5LDF - chains A and G of the 24 polymer chains in the assembly; structure by electron microscopy, 6.20 A resolution (low resolution: residue-level contacts below are approximate; hydrogen-bond / salt-bridge calls are withheld).

# Chain A (and G)
Protein: Glutamine synthetase
Source organism: Salmonella typhi
Notes: EC 6.3.1.2; engineered mutation(s): Deletion of residues 1-2; chain G of this document is another copy of the same molecule, construct and numbering; everything in this record applies to it too
UniProt: P0A1P7 (GLNA_SALTI); residues 3-468 here correspond to UniProt positions 4-469 (UniProt number = residue number + 1)
Sequence (466 residues; each row starts with the number of its first residue):
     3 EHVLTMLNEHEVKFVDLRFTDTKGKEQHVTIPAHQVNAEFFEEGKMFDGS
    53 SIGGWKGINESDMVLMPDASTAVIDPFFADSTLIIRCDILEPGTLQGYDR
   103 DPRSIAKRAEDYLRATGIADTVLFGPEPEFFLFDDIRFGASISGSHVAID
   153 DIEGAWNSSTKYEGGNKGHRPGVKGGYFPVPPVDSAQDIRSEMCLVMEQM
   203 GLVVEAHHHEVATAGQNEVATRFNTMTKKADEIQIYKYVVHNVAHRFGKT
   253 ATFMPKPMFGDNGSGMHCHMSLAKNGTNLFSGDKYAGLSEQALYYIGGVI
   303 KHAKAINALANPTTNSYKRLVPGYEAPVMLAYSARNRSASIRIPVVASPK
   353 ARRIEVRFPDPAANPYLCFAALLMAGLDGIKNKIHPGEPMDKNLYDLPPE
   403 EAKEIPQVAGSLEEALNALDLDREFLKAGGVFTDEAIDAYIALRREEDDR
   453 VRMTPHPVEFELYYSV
Sequence notes: conflict Pro-391 (Ala392 in P0A1P7)
Swiss-Prot annotation at these positions:
  - binding site (Mg(2+)): Glu-129, Glu-131, Glu-212, Glu-220, His-269, Glu-357
  - binding site (ATP): Glu-207, His-271 to Ser-273, Arg-339, Arg-344, Lys-352
  - binding site (L-glutamate): Asn-264, Gly-265, Arg-321, Glu-327, Arg-339, Arg-359
  - modified residue: Tyr-397 (O-AMP-tyrosine)

# Chain A / chain G interface
Residue-residue contacts - 111 pairs, chain A then chain G:
  Lys-27(A) / Ser-467(G)
  Phe-135(A) / Tyr-466(G)
  Ile-138(A) / Tyr-466(G)
  Phe-140(A) / Phe-462(G)
  Phe-140(A) / Glu-463(G)
  Ile-144(A) / Trp-158(G)
  Ile-144(A) / Val-175(G)
  Ile-144(A) / Met-260(G)
  Ile-144(A) / Phe-261(G)
  Ser-145(A) / Ala-150(G)
  Ser-145(A) / Ile-151(G)
  Ser-145(A) / Trp-158(G)
  Gly-146(A) / Val-149(G)
  Ser-147(A) / His-148(G)
  Ser-147(A) / Val-149(G)
  Ser-147(A) / Pro-459(G)
  His-148(A) / Ser-147(G)
  His-148(A) / His-148(G)
  His-148(A) / Pro-459(G)
  Val-149(A) / Gly-146(G)
  Val-149(A) / Ser-147(G)
  Val-149(A) / Phe-462(G)
  Ala-150(A) / Ser-145(G)
  Ile-151(A) / Ser-145(G)
  Trp-158(A) / Ile-144(G)
  Trp-158(A) / Ser-145(G)
  Val-175(A) / Ile-144(G)
  Lys-239(A) / Val-468(G)
  His-243(A) / Val-468(G)
  Thr-252(A) / Tyr-466(G)
  Thr-254(A) / Tyr-466(G)
  Phe-255(A) / Val-468(G)
  Met-256(A) / Glu-461(G)
  Met-256(A) / Phe-462(G)
  Met-256(A) / Tyr-465(G)
  Met-256(A) / Tyr-466(G)
  Lys-258(A) / Pro-457(G)
  Pro-259(A) / Pro-457(G)
  Pro-259(A) / Phe-462(G)
  Met-260(A) / Ile-144(G)
  Phe-261(A) / Ile-144(G)
  Phe-261(A) / Met-455(G)
  Phe-261(A) / Pro-457(G)
  Thr-315(A) / Tyr-465(G)
  Thr-316(A) / Glu-461(G)
  Thr-316(A) / Tyr-465(G)
  Asn-317(A) / Glu-461(G)
  Asn-317(A) / Tyr-465(G)
  Lys-320(A) / Arg-454(G)
  Lys-320(A) / Met-455(G)
  Lys-320(A) / Thr-456(G)
  Lys-320(A) / Pro-457(G)
  Lys-320(A) / Glu-461(G)
  Val-323(A) / Met-455(G)
  Ala-364(A) / Val-468(G)
  Glu-449(A) / Leu-464(G)
  Glu-449(A) / Tyr-465(G)
  Arg-452(A) / Val-460(G)
  Arg-452(A) / Glu-463(G)
  Arg-452(A) / Leu-464(G)
  Val-453(A) / His-458(G)
  Val-453(A) / Leu-464(G)
  Arg-454(A) / Lys-320(G)
  Met-455(A) / Phe-261(G)
  Met-455(A) / Lys-320(G)
  Met-455(A) / Val-323(G)
  Thr-456(A) / Lys-320(G)
  Thr-456(A) / His-458(G)
  Thr-456(A) / Val-460(G)
  Pro-457(A) / Lys-258(G)
  Pro-457(A) / Pro-259(G)
  Pro-457(A) / Phe-261(G)
  Pro-457(A) / Lys-320(G)
  Pro-457(A) / His-458(G)
  His-458(A) / Val-453(G)
  His-458(A) / Thr-456(G)
  His-458(A) / Pro-457(G)
  His-458(A) / His-458(G)
  Pro-459(A) / Ser-147(G)
  Pro-459(A) / His-148(G)
  Pro-459(A) / Pro-459(G)
  Val-460(A) / Arg-452(G)
  Val-460(A) / Thr-456(G)
  Glu-461(A) / Met-256(G)
  Glu-461(A) / Thr-316(G)
  Glu-461(A) / Asn-317(G)
  Glu-461(A) / Lys-320(G)
  Phe-462(A) / Ile-138(G)
  Phe-462(A) / Phe-140(G)
  Phe-462(A) / Val-149(G)
  Phe-462(A) / Met-256(G)
  Phe-462(A) / Pro-259(G)
  Glu-463(A) / Phe-140(G)
  Glu-463(A) / Arg-452(G)
  Leu-464(A) / Glu-449(G)
  Leu-464(A) / Arg-452(G)
  Leu-464(A) / Val-453(G)
  Tyr-465(A) / Met-256(G)
  Tyr-465(A) / Thr-315(G)
  Tyr-465(A) / Thr-316(G)
  Tyr-465(A) / Glu-449(G)
  Tyr-466(A) / Phe-135(G)
  Tyr-466(A) / Ile-138(G)
  Tyr-466(A) / Thr-252(G)
  Tyr-466(A) / Thr-254(G)
  Tyr-466(A) / Met-256(G)
  Ser-467(A) / Lys-27(G)
  Val-468(A) / Lys-239(G)
  Val-468(A) / His-243(G)
  Val-468(A) / Phe-255(G)
  Val-468(A) / Ala-364(G)
Other interface residues (no listed pair), chain A (54 interface residues in all): Gly-141, Ala-142, Thr-215, Ala-253, Asp-263, Pro-363
Other interface residues (no listed pair), chain G (54 interface residues in all): Gly-141, Ala-142, Thr-215, Ala-253, Asp-263, Pro-363

# In short
Chain A and chain G each contribute 54 residues to their interface. Curated annotation (UniProt) lists 6
Mg2+-binding residues, 7 ATP-binding residues and 6 L-glutamate-binding residues on chain A.
Both chains are Glutamine synthetase (Salmonella typhi). Entry 5LDF (Maltose binding protein genetically fused
to dodecameric glutamine synthetase) was determined by electron microscopy.
